3HHQ - chains B and C of the 3 polymer chains in the assembly; structure by X-ray diffraction, 2.00 A resolution.

Chain B (and C):
Protein: Deoxyuridine 5'-triphosphate nucleotidohydrolase
From: Saccharomyces cerevisiae
Notes: EC 3.6.1.23; chain C of this document is another copy of the same molecule, construct and numbering; everything in this record applies to it too
UniProt: P33317 (DUT_YEAST); residues 1-147 here = UniProt positions 1-147
Amino-acid sequence (167 residues; row label = number of the first residue in the row; numbers below 1 keep their minus sign (Met-19 is residue -19)):
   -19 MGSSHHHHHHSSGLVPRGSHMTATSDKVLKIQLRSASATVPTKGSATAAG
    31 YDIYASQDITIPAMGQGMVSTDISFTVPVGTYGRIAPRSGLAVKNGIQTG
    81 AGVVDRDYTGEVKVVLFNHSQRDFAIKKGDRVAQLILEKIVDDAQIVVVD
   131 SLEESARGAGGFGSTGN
Unresolved in the structure: -19 to 5, 24, 135-147 (chain C: -19 to 5, 134-147)
Sequence notes: expression tag (-19 to 0)
Curated features (UniProtKB/Swiss-Prot):
  - binding site (dUMP): Ser69, Gly82, Asp85, Tyr88, Lys93, Arg137, Phe142, Gly143
  - mutagenesis: Asp32 (D32A: Exhibits negligible activity), Arg68 (R68A: Exhibits very low activity), Ser69 (S69A: Exhibits negligible activity), Asp85 (D85A: Exhibits negligible activity), Asp87 (D87A: Exhibits negligible activity), Tyr88 (Y88A: Exhibits reduced activity and lower substrate affinity), Arg111 (R111A: Exhibits reduced activity and lower substrate affinity), Gln114 (Q114A: Does not affect the affinity for dUTP but greatly reduces activity), Arg137 (R137A: Exhibits negligible activity), Phe142 (F142A: Exhibits very low activity)
Reported in the primary citation:
  - binding site for sulfate ion: Arg68, Gly70
  - mutagenesis - Y88A, R111A: decreased binding to dUTP
  - mutagenesis - Y88A, R111A, Q114A: decreased catalytic activity on dUTP
  - mutagenesis - Q114A: unchanged binding to dUTP
  - mutagenesis - D32A, R68A, S69A, D87A, R137A, F142A: decreased catalytic activity
  - mutagenesis - D32A, R68A, S69A, D85A, D87A: abolished catalytic activity
  - specificity-determining residues: Tyr88
  - mutagenesis - Y88A: increased catalytic activity on UTP
  - catalytic residues: Ser69, Asp87, Arg137 (proposed by the authors, not directly observed)
  - post-translational modification sites: Thr89 (citing earlier work)
  - mutagenesis - G82S: decreased catalytic activity on dUTP (citing earlier work)

Interface between chain B and chain C:
Contacting residue pairs - 74 pairs, chain B then chain C:
  Lys7(B) - Ala124(C)
  Lys7(B) - Gln125(C)  hydrogen bond (backbone-backbone)
  Val8(B) - Gln125(C)
  Val8(B) - Val127(C)  hydrophobic
  Leu9(B) - Ala124(C)
  Leu9(B) - Gln125(C)  hydrogen bond (backbone-backbone)
  Leu9(B) - Ile126(C)
  Leu9(B) - Val127(C)  hydrogen bond (backbone-backbone)
  Lys10(B) - Val127(C)
  Lys10(B) - Leu132(C)
  Ile11(B) - Ile126(C)  hydrophobic
  Ile11(B) - Val127(C)  hydrogen bond (backbone-backbone)
  Ile11(B) - Val128(C)
  Ile11(B) - Val129(C)  hydrogen bond (backbone-backbone)
  Gln12(B) - Val129(C)
  Gln12(B) - Asp130(C)  hydrogen bond (side chain-backbone)
  Gln12(B) - Leu132(C)
  Leu13(B) - Val128(C)  hydrophobic
  Val20(B) - Ile126(C)  hydrophobic
  Val20(B) - Val128(C)  hydrophobic
  Pro21(B) - Ile126(C)
  Lys23(B) - Asp122(C)  hydrogen bond (side chain-backbone)
  Ser25(B) - Asp87(C)  hydrogen bond
  Ala26(B) - Asp122(C)
  Thr27(B) - Arg86(C)
  Thr27(B) - Asp87(C)
  Ala28(B) - Asp85(C)
  Ala28(B) - Asp122(C)
  Ala29(B) - Tyr62(C)  hydrophobic
  Ala29(B) - Val83(C)  hydrophobic
  Ala29(B) - Asp85(C)  hydrogen bond (backbone-side chain)
  Ala29(B) - Ile120(C)  hydrophobic
  Tyr31(B) - Ala124(C)
  Tyr31(B) - Ile126(C)  hydrophobic
  Met44(B) - Met44(C)
  Ser54(B) - Leu132(C)
  Phe55(B) - Leu132(C)
  Thr56(B) - Leu132(C)
  Thr61(B) - Val121(C)
  Arg64(B) - Tyr62(C)  hydrogen bond
  Arg64(B) - Arg64(C)
  Arg64(B) - Val83(C)
  Ala66(B) - Val83(C)  hydrophobic
  Pro67(B) - Ala81(C)
  Ser69(B) - Ala81(C)
  Ser69(B) - Val83(C)
  Ala72(B) - Gln46(C)  hydrogen bond (backbone-side chain)
  Ala72(B) - Ala81(C)
  Val73(B) - Gln46(C)
  Val73(B) - Met48(C)  hydrophobic
  Val73(B) - Val95(C)  hydrophobic
  Gly76(B) - Gln46(C)
  Gly76(B) - Phe97(C)
  Gln78(B) - Gln78(C)
  Gln78(B) - Thr79(C)  hydrogen bond (side chain-backbone)
  Gln78(B) - Phe97(C)
  Thr89(B) - Leu132(C)
  Thr89(B) - Glu133(C)
  His99(B) - Phe97(C)
  His99(B) - His99(C)
  Gln114(B) - Val83(C)
  Ile116(B) - Tyr62(C)  hydrophobic
  Ile116(B) - Val83(C)  hydrophobic
  Ile116(B) - Ile120(C)  hydrophobic
  Leu117(B) - Ile120(C)
  Leu117(B) - Val121(C)  hydrogen bond (backbone-backbone)
  Leu117(B) - Ala124(C)  hydrophobic
  Glu118(B) - Tyr62(C)  hydrogen bond
  Glu118(B) - Glu118(C)
  Glu118(B) - Lys119(C)
  Glu118(B) - Ile120(C)
  Lys119(B) - Lys119(C)  hydrogen bond (backbone-backbone)
  Lys119(B) - Ile120(C)
  Lys119(B) - Val121(C)
Other interface residues (no listed pair), chain B (39 interface residues in all): Gly30, Pro58, Ile77
Other interface residues (no listed pair), chain C (32 interface residues in all): Gly80, Asp123, Ser131

In short:
The interface between chain B and chain C involves 39 residues on one side and 32 on the other, with 15
hydrogen bonds. Among the polar pairs are Gln12(B)-Asp130(C), Lys23(B)-Asp122(C) and Ser25(B)-Asp87(C). From
the paper: catalytic residues Ser69(B), Asp87(B) and Arg137(B); D32A, R68A and S69A of chain B, among others,
reduce catalytic activity; 11 substitutions were tested in all.
Both chains are Deoxyuridine 5'-triphosphate nucleotidohydrolase (Saccharomyces cerevisiae). Entry 3HHQ
(Crystal structure of apo dUT1p from Saccharomyces cerevisiae) was determined by X-ray diffraction (same
publication as 3P48 and 3F4F).
